1KB6 - chains C and B of the 4 polymer chains in the assembly; structure by X-ray diffraction, 2.70 A resolution.

Chain C:
Molecule: 18-nt DNA strand
Sequence (18 nucleotides; row label = number of the first residue in the row):
   401 CACGGGTGAA TGAGGACA

Chain B:
Molecule: Vitamin D3 Receptor
Source organism: Homo sapiens
Notes: fragment: DNA-binding Domain (Residues 16-125)
UniProtKB: P11473 (VDR_HUMAN); residues 216-325 here correspond to UniProt positions 16-125 (UniProt number = residue number - 200)
Sequence (110 residues; row label = number of the first residue in the row):
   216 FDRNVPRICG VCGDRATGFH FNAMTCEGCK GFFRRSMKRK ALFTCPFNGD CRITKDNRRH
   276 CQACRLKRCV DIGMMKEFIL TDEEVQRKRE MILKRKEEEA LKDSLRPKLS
Not modelled in the structure: 216-220, 322-325
Bound ions: Zn2+ site 1: Cys224, Cys227, Cys241, Cys244; Zn2+ site 2: Cys260, Cys266, Cys276, Cys279

Chain C / chain B interface:
Contacting residue pairs (13):
  DG412(C) with Phe234(B), hydrogen bond to the phosphate
  DA413(C) with Phe234(B), phosphate contact; His235(B), phosphate contact; Phe236(B), hydrogen bond to the phosphate; Lys245(B), base contact; Leu295(B), phosphate contact
  DG414(C) with Phe236(B), phosphate contact; Lys245(B), hydrogen bond to the base; Arg249(B), salt bridge to the phosphate; Ile294(B), phosphate contact; Leu295(B), hydrogen bond to the phosphate
  DG415(C) with Arg249(B), base contact; Val300(B), phosphate contact
Interface residues without a listed pair, chain C (5 interface residues in all): DA416
Interface residues without a listed pair, chain B (12 interface residues in all): Gly233, Glu242, Arg250, Phe293

Overview:
The interface between chain C and chain B involves 5 residues on one side and 12 on the other; the contacts
include 4 hydrogen bonds and 1 salt bridge. Polar contacts include DG414(C)-Lys245(B), DG412(C)-Phe234(B) and
DA413(C)-Phe236(B).
Here chain C is an 18-nt DNA strand and chain B is Vitamin D3 Receptor (Homo sapiens). Entry 1KB6 (Crystal
Structure of VDR DNA-binding Domain Bound to Rat Osteocalcin (OC) Response Element) was determined by X-ray
diffraction, deposited together with 1KB2 and 1KB4.
